Entry 4G05 (X-ray diffraction, 2.35 A resolution); this record covers chain A.

[Chain A]
Name: Versatile peroxidase VPL2
Organism: Pleurotus eryngii
Notes: EC 1.11.1.16
UniProtKB: O94753 (VPL2_PLEER); residues 1-317 here correspond to UniProt positions 31-347 (UniProt number = residue number + 30)
Chain sequence (317 residues; each row starts with the number of its first residue):
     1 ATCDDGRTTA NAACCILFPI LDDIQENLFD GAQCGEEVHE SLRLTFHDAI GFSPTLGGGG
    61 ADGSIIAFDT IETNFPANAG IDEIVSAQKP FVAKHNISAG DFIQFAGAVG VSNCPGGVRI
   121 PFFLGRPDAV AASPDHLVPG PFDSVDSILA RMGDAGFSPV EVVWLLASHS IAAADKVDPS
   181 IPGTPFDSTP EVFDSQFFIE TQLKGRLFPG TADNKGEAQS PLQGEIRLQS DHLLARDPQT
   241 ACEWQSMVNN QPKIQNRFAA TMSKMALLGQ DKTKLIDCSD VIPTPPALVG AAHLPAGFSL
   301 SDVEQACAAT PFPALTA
Construct notes: engineered mutation Gly140 (Glu170 in O94753), Glu191 (Gly221 in O94753)
Swiss-Prot annotation at these positions:
  - active site: His47 (Proton acceptor), Trp164 (Tryptophan radical intermediate)
  - binding site (Mn(2+)): Glu36, Glu40, Asp175
  - binding site (Ca(2+)): Asp48, Gly60, Asp62, Ser64, Ser170, Asp187, Thr189, Val192, Asp194
  - binding site (heme b): His169, Ala173 to Val177
  - site: Arg43 (Transition state stabilizer)
  - glycosylation: Asn96 (N-linked (GlcNAc...) asparagine)
Cystine bridges: Cys3-Cys15, Cys14-Cys278, Cys34-Cys114, Cys242-Cys307
Bound ions: Ca2+ site 1: Asp48, Gly60, Asp62, Ser64; heme Fe near His169 (its only coordinating residue here); Ca2+ site 2: Ser170, Asp187, Thr189, Val192, Asp194
Residues lining bound ligands:
  - heme (HEM): Glu36, His39, Glu40, Leu42, Arg43, Thr45, Phe46, Pro139, Gly140, Pro141, Ile148, Met152, Val162, Leu165, Leu166, Ser168, His169, Ile171, Ala172, Ala173, Ala174, Asp175, Lys176, Val177, Phe186, Leu228, Ser230, Met262
  - Guaiacol (JZ3): Arg43, His47, Pro76, Ala77, Ala79, Pro139, Gly140, Pro141, Phe142
Reported in the primary citation:
  - binding site for Guaiacol: Arg43, His47, Pro76, Ala77, Pro139, Gly140, Pro141
  - catalytic residues: Trp164
  - mutagenesis - E140G/W164S/K176G, W164S: abolished catalytic activity on ABTS
  - mutagenesis - P76G (3-fold), P141G (5-fold): decreased catalytic activity
  - mutagenesis - K176D, K215Q: unchanged catalytic activity on ABTS
  - mutagenesis - W164S: abolished catalytic activity on HQ
  - mutagenesis - W164S: abolished catalytic activity on DMP
  - mutagenesis - W164S (3.6-fold): decreased catalytic activity on guaiacol
  - mutagenesis - W164S (23-fold): decreased catalytic activity on catechol
  - mutagenesis - E140G, E140G/K176G, P141G, F142G, K176G: increased catalytic activity on HQ
  - mutagenesis - P76G, F142G, K176D, K176G: increased catalytic activity on DMP
  - mutagenesis - W164S, K215G: unchanged catalytic activity
  - mutagenesis - E140G/K176G (33-fold): increased catalytic activity on ABTS
  - mutagenesis - E140G: increased catalytic activity on guaiacol

[Summary]
Bound to chain A: heme and Guaiacol. UniProt lists active-site residues His47 and Trp164, 3 Mn2+-binding
residues, 9 Ca2+-binding residues and 6 heme b-binding residues. From the paper: the catalytic residue Trp164;
E140G, E140G/K176G and P141G, among others, increase catalytic activity on HQ; 11 substitutions were tested in
all.
Chain A is Versatile peroxidase VPL2 (Pleurotus eryngii); the structure, The crystal structures of several
mutants of Pleurotus eryngii versatile peroxidase, was determined by X-ray diffraction (same publication as
4FCN, 4FCS, 4FDQ and 4FEF).
